PDB entry 8CXI | electron microscopy, 3.40 A resolution | chains h and C of the 10 polymer chains in the assembly

# Chain h
Name: A11 heavy chain
Organism: Homo sapiens
Chain sequence (133 residues; row label = number of the first residue in the row; note: 1 number in that range is skipped by the numbering (no residue carries it; nothing is unmodelled there); a row labelled like 82A-82C holds insertion residues (82A, then the next letters in order)):
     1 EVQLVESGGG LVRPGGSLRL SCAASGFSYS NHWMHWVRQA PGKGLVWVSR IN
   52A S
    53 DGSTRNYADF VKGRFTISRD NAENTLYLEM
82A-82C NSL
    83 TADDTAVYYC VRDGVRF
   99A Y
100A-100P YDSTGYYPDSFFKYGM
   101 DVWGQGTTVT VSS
Disordered / not traced: 99A, 113
Disulfide bonds: Cys22-Cys92

# Chain C
Name: Ankyrin repeat family A protein 2, Envelope E protein
Organism: Zika virus
UniProt: chimeric construct of Q9H9E1, A0A142DS37: residues -134 to 0 from Q9H9E1 (ANRA2_HUMAN) positions 1-135 (UniProt number = residue number + 135); residues 1-504 from A0A142DS37 positions 291-794 (UniProt number = residue number + 290)
Chain sequence (639 residues; each row starts with the number of its first residue; numbers below 1 keep their minus sign (Met-134 is residue -134)):
  -134 MDTSTNLDIG AQLIVEECPS TYSLTGMPDI KIEHPLDPNS EEGSAQGVAM GMKFILPNRF
   -74 DMNVCSRFVK SLNEEDSKNI QDQVNSDLEV ASVLFKAECN IHTSPSPGIQ VRHVYTPSTT
   -14 KHFSPIKQST TLTNKIRCIG VSNRDFVEGM SGGTWVDVVL EHGGCVTVMA QDKPTVDIEL
    46 VTTTVSNMAE VRSYCYEASI SDMASDSRCP TQGEAYLDKQ SDTQYVCKRT LVDRGWGNGC
   106 GLFGKGSLVT CAKFACSKKM TGKSIQPENL EYRIMLSVHG SQHSGMIVND TGHETDENRA
   166 KVEITPNSPR AEATLGGFGS LGLDCEPRTG LDFSDLYYLT MNNKHWLVHK EWFHDIPLPW
   226 HAGADTGTPH WNNKEALVEF KDAHAKRQTV VVLGSQEGAV HTALAGALEA EMDGAKGRLS
   286 SGHLKCRLKM DKLRLKGVSY SLCTAAFTFT KIPAETLHGT VTVEVQYAGT DGPCKVPAQM
   346 AVDMQTLTPV GRLITANPVI TESTENSKMM LELDPPFGDS YIVIGVGEKK ITHHWHRSGS
   406 TIGKAFEATV RGAKRMAVLG DTAWDFGSVG GALNSLGKGI HQIFGAAFKS LFGGMSWFSQ
   466 ILIGTLLMWL GLNTKNGSIS LMCLALGGVL IFLSTAVSA
Disordered / not traced: -134 to 0, 502-504
Disulfide bonds: Cys3-Cys30, Cys60-Cys121, Cys92-Cys116, Cys190-Cys291, Cys308-Cys339

# Chain h / chain C interface
Contacting residue pairs (19; chain h residue first):
  Ser55(h) - Met68(C)
  Ser55(h) - Ala69(C)
  Thr56(h) - Ser70(C)  hydrogen bond
  Asp100B(h) - Asn103(C)
  Tyr100F(h) - Arg252(C)
  Tyr100F(h) - Gln253(C)
  Tyr100G(h) - Ser72(C)
  Tyr100G(h) - Val97(C)  hydrophobic
  Tyr100G(h) - Arg99(C)
  Tyr100G(h) - Asn103(C)
  Tyr100G(h) - Lys251(C)  hydrogen bond (side chain-backbone)
  Pro100H(h) - Ser70(C)
  Pro100H(h) - Asp71(C)
  Pro100H(h) - Ser72(C)
  Asp100I(h) - Ser72(C)  hydrogen bond
  Asp100I(h) - Arg99(C)  salt bridge
  Asp100I(h) - Cys105(C)
  Ser100J(h) - Asp71(C)
  Ser100J(h) - Arg73(C)  hydrogen bond
Interface residues without a listed pair, chain h (13 interface residues in all): Asp53, Arg57, Arg98, Tyr100A, Thr100D
Interface residues without a listed pair, chain C (18 interface residues in all): Asp67, Asp98, Gly102, Gly104, Leu113

# Summary
The interface between chain h and chain C involves 13 residues on one side and 18 on the other, with 4
hydrogen bonds and 1 salt bridge. Polar contacts include Asp100I(h)-Arg99(C), Thr56(h)-Ser70(C) and
Asp100I(h)-Ser72(C).
Here chain h is A11 heavy chain (Homo sapiens) and chain C is Ankyrin repeat family A protein 2, Envelope E
protein (Zika virus). Entry 8CXI (Structures of Zika Virus in Complex with Antibodies Targeting E Dimer
Epitopes and Basis for Neutralization ...) was determined by electron microscopy.
